Entry 9G9E (electron microscopy, 2.87 A resolution); this record covers chains C and B of the 9 polymer chains in the assembly.

Chain C (and B):
Name: CRISPR system Cms protein Csm2
Source organism: Enterococcus italicus DSM 15952
Notes: chain B of this document is another copy of the same molecule, construct and numbering; everything in this record applies to it too
UniProt: E6LHV6 (CSM2_ENTI1); residues 1-140 here = UniProt positions 1-140
Sequence (140 residues; numbered 1 to 140; the number before each row is that of its first residue):
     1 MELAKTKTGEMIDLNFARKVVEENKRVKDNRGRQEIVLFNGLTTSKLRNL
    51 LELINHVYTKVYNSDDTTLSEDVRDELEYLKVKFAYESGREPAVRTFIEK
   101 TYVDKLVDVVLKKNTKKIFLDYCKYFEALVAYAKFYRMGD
Disordered / not traced: 1-14, 138-140 (chain B: 1-14, 27-36, 138-140)

Chain C / chain B interface:
Pairs across the interface (11; chain C residue first):
  Asn15(C) with Lys81(B)
  Lys124(C) with Glu78(B), salt bridge; Tyr79(B)
  Glu127(C) with Tyr79(B), hydrogen bond; Lys83(B), salt bridge
  Ala128(C) with Val82(B), hydrophobic
  Ala131(C) with Tyr86(B), hydrophobic
  Tyr132(C) with Ala85(B), hydrophobic
  Phe135(C) with Ala85(B); Ser88(B); Gly89(B)
Other interface residues (no listed pair), chain C (9 interface residues in all): Arg18, Lys134
Other interface residues (no listed pair), chain B (10 interface residues in all): Arg95

Summary:
Chain C and chain B form an interface of 9 and 10 residues respectively; the contacts include 1 hydrogen bond
and 2 salt bridges. Polar pairs include Lys124(C)-Glu78(B), Glu127(C)-Lys83(B) and Glu127(C)-Tyr79(B).
Chain C and chain B are both CRISPR system Cms protein Csm2 (Enterococcus italicus DSM 15952); the structure,
CryoEM structure of Enterococcus italicus Csm-crRNA complex bound to AMPNPP, was determined by electron
microscopy together with 9G9A, 9G9B, 9G9C, 9G9D, 9G9F, 9G9G and 4 further entries from the same study.
